9CE7 - chains A and W of the 28 polymer chains in the assembly; structure by electron microscopy, 2.72 A resolution.

Chain A:
Name: Proteasome subunit alpha
From: Mycobacterium tuberculosis
UniProt: P9WHU1 (PSA_MYCTU); residues 7-248 here = UniProt positions 7-248
Amino-acid sequence (243 residues; row label = number of the first residue in the row):
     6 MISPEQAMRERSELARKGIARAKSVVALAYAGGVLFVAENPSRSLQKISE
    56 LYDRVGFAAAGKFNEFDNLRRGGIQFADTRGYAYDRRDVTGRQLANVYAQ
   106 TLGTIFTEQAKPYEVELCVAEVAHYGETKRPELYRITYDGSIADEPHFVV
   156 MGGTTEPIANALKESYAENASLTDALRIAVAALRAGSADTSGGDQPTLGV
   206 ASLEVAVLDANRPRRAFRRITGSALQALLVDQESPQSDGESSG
Not modelled in the structure: 6-7, 191-202, 235-248
Sequence notes: initiating methionine (6)
UniProt features mapped onto this chain:
  - modified residue (Phosphothreonine): T84, T178, T202
Reported in the primary citation:
  - allosteric site: Q98
  - mutagenesis - Q98K (3-fold): decreased catalytic activity
  - mutagenesis - S17F: unchanged catalytic activity
  - mutagenesis - K52F: increased catalytic activity

Chain W:
Name: Proteasome subunit beta
From: Mycobacterium tuberculosis
Notes: EC 3.4.25.1
UniProt: P9WHT9 (PSB_MYCTU); residues 1-234 here correspond to UniProt positions 58-291 (UniProt number = residue number + 57)
Amino-acid sequence (234 residues; each row starts with the number of its first residue):
     1 TTIVALKYPGGVVMAGDRRSTQGNMISGRDVRKVYITDDYTATGIAGTAA
    51 VAVEFARLYAVELEHYEKLEGVPLTFAGKINRLAIMVRGNLAAAMQGLLA
   101 LPLLAGYDIHASDPQSAGRIVSFDAAGGWNIEEEGYQAVGSGSLFAKSSM
   151 KKLYSQVTDGDSGLRVAVEALYDAADDDSATGGPDLVRGIFPTAVIIDAD
   201 GAVDVPESRIAELARAIIESRSGADTFGSDGGEK
Not modelled in the structure: 223-234
UniProt features mapped onto this chain:
  - active site: T1 (Nucleophile)
  - site: T1 (Covalent link with the inhibitor MLN-273)
Reported in the primary citation:
  - catalytic residues: T1, D17, K33 (citing earlier work)
  - mutagenesis - V53Q: increased catalytic activity
  - mutagenesis - Y35F: decreased catalytic activity
  - mutagenesis - A92G/A93G/A94G, A100S: abolished catalytic activity

How chain A and chain W interact:
Contacting residue pairs (16; chain A residue first):
  L56(A) with K68(W), hydrogen bond (backbone-side chain)
  Y57(A) with K68(W)
  R75(A) with K68(W); L69(W)
  R76(A) with L69(W)
  I79(A) with H65(W)
  Q80(A) with H65(W)
  D83(A) with H65(W), salt bridge; K68(W), salt bridge
  G86(A) with R57(W)
  Y87(A) with E54(W); R57(W), hydrogen bond (backbone-side chain); L58(W)
  R91(A) with E64(W), salt bridge
  R219(A) with E64(W), salt bridge
  R220(A) with E64(W), salt bridge
Interface residues without a listed pair, chain A (14 interface residues in all): E55, D58
Interface residues without a listed pair, chain W (9 interface residues in all): V61, E70

Overview:
The interface between chain A and chain W involves 14 residues on one side and 9 on the other, with 2 hydrogen
bonds and 5 salt bridges. Polar contacts include D83(A)-H65(W), D83(A)-K68(W) and R91(A)-E64(W). From the
paper: catalytic residues T1(W), D17(W) and K33(W); A92G/A93G/A94G and A100S of chain W abolish catalytic
activity; 7 substitutions were tested in all.
Here chain A is Proteasome subunit alpha and chain W is Proteasome subunit beta, both from Mycobacterium
tuberculosis. Entry 9CE7 (20S Proteasome core particle open gate variant) was determined by electron
microscopy together with 9CE5, 9CE8, 9CEB, 9CEE and 9CEG from the same study.
